Entry 8XUZ (electron microscopy, 3.05 A resolution); this record covers chains B and C of the 4 polymer chains in the assembly.

[Chain B]
Name: Spike glycoprotein
Organism: Severe acute respiratory syndrome coronavirus 2
Reference sequence: P0DTC2 (SPIKE_SARS2); aligned to UniProt positions 28-1205 over residues 28-1208 (the alignment contains insertions or deletions, so no single offset holds)
Chain sequence (1235 residues; row label = number of the first residue in the row; note: 3 numbers in that range are skipped by the numbering (no residue carries them; nothing is unmodelled there)):
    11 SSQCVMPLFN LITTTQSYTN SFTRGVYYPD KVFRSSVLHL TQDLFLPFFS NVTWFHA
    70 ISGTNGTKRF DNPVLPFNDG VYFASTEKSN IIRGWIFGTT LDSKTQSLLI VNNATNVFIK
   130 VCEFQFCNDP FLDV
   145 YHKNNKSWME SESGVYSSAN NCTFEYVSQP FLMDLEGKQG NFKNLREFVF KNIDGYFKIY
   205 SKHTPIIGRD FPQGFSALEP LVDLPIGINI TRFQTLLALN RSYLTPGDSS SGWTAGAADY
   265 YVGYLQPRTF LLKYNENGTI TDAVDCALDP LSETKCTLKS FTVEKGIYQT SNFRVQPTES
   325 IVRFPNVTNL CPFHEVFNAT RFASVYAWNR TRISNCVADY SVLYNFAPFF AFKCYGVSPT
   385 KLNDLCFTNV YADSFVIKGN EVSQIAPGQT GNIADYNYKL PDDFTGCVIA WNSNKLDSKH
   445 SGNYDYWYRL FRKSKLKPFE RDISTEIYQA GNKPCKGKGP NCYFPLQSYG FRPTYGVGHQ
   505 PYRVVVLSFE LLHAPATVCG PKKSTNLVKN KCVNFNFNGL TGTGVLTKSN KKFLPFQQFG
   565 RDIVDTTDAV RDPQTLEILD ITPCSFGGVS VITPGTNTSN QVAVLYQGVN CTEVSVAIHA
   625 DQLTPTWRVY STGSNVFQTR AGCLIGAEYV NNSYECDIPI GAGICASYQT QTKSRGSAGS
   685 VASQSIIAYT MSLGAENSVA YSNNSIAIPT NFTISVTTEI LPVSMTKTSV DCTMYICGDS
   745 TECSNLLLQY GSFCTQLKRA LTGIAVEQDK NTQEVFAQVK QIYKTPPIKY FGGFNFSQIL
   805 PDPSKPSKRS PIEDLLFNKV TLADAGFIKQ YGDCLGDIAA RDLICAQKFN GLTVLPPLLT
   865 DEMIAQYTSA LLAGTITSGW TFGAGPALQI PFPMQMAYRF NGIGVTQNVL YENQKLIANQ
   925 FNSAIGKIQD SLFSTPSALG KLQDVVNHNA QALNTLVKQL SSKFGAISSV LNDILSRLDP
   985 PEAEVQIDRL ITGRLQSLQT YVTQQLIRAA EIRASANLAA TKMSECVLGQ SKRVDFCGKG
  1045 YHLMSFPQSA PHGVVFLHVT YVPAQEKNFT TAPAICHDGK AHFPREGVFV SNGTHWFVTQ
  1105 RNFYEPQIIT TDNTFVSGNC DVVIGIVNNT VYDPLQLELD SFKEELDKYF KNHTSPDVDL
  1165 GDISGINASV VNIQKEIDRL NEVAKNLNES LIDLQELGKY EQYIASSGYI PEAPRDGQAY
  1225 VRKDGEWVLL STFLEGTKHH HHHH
Not modelled in the structure: 11-20, 70-80, 145-153, 178-186, 244-257, 330-527, 675-686, 827-848, 1138-1248
Differences from the reference sequence: expression tag (11-27, 1209-1248); variant L50 (Ser in P0DTC2), F127 (Val in P0DTC2), D142 (Gly in P0DTC2), S157 (Phe in P0DTC2), G158 (Arg in P0DTC2), I211 (Leu212 in P0DTC2), G212 (Val213 in P0DTC2), F215 (Leu216 in P0DTC2), N244 (His245 in P0DTC2), D263 (Ala264 in P0DTC2), V331 (Ile332 in P0DTC2), H338 (Gly339 in P0DTC2), T355 (Lys356 in P0DTC2), F370 (Ser371 in P0DTC2), P372 (Ser373 in P0DTC2), F374 (Ser375 in P0DTC2), A375 (Thr376 in P0DTC2), K402 (Arg403 in P0DTC2), N404 (Asp405 in P0DTC2), S407 (Arg408 in P0DTC2), N416 (Lys417 in P0DTC2), K439 (Asn440 in P0DTC2), H444 (Val445 in P0DTC2), S445 (Gly446 in P0DTC2), D449 (Asn450 in P0DTC2), W451 (Leu452 in P0DTC2), K459 (Asn460 in P0DTC2), N476 (Ser477 in P0DTC2), K477 (Thr478 in P0DTC2), K480 (Asn481 in P0DTC2), K482 (Glu484 in P0DTC2), P484 (Phe486 in P0DTC2), R496 (Gln498 in P0DTC2), Y499 (Asn501 in P0DTC2), H503 (Tyr505 in P0DTC2), K552 (Glu554 in P0DTC2), V568 (Ala570 in P0DTC2), G612 (Asp614 in P0DTC2), S619 (Pro621 in P0DTC2), Y653 (His655 in P0DTC2), K677 (Asn679 in P0DTC2), R679 (Pro681 in P0DTC2), K762 (Asn764 in P0DTC2), Y794 (Asp796 in P0DTC2), F937 (Ser939 in P0DTC2), H952 (Gln954 in P0DTC2), K967 (Asn969 in P0DTC2), L1141 (Pro1143 in P0DTC2); engineered mutation G680 (Arg682 in P0DTC2), S681 (Arg683 in P0DTC2), G683 (Arg685 in P0DTC2), P815 (Phe817 in P0DTC2), P890 (Ala892 in P0DTC2), P897 (Ala899 in P0DTC2), P940 (Ala942 in P0DTC2), P984 (Lys986 in P0DTC2), P985 (Val987 in P0DTC2)
Swiss-Prot annotation at these positions:
  - region: D1166, S1173, N1176, N1190, E1205 (Heptad repeat 2)
  - glycosylation (N-linked (GlcNAc...) asparagine): N61 (hybrid), N1176 (complex)
Cystine bridges: C131-C166, C290-C300, C536-C588, C615-C647, C660-C669, C736-C758, C741-C747, C1030-C1041, C1080-C1124
Covalently attached groups: N-acetylglucosamine (NAG) linked to N122, N165, N233, N281, N614, N655, N707, N715, N1072, N1096, N1132
Reported in the primary citation:
  - post-translational modification sites: N165

[Chain C]
Name: Spike glycoprotein
Organism: Severe acute respiratory syndrome coronavirus 2
Reference sequence: P0DTC2 (SPIKE_SARS2); aligned to UniProt positions 28-1205 over residues 28-1208 (the alignment contains insertions or deletions, so no single offset holds)
Chain sequence (1235 residues; each row starts with the number of its first residue; note: 3 numbers in that range are skipped by the numbering (no residue carries them; nothing is unmodelled there)):
    11 SSQCVMPLFN LITTTQSYTN SFTRGVYYPD KVFRSSVLHL TQDLFLPFFS NVTWFHAISG
    73 TNGTKRFDNP VLPFNDGVYF ASTEKSNIIR GWIFGTTLDS KTQSLLIVNN ATNVFIKVCE
   133 FQFCNDPFLD V
   145 YHKNNKSWME SESGVYSSAN NCTFEYVSQP FLMDLEGKQG NFKNLREFVF KNIDGYFKIY
   205 SKHTPIIGRD FPQGFSALEP LVDLPIGINI TRFQTLLALN RSYLTPGDSS SGWTAGAADY
   265 YVGYLQPRTF LLKYNENGTI TDAVDCALDP LSETKCTLKS FTVEKGIYQT SNFRVQPTES
   325 IVRFPNVTNL CPFHEVFNAT RFASVYAWNR TRISNCVADY SVLYNFAPFF AFKCYGVSPT
   385 KLNDLCFTNV YADSFVIKGN EVSQIAPGQT GNIADYNYKL PDDFTGCVIA WNSNKLDSKH
   445 SGNYDYWYRL FRKSKLKPFE RDISTEIYQA GNKPCKGKGP NCYFPLQSYG FRPTYGVGHQ
   505 PYRVVVLSFE LLHAPATVCG PKKSTNLVKN KCVNFNFNGL TGTGVLTKSN KKFLPFQQFG
   565 RDIVDTTDAV RDPQTLEILD ITPCSFGGVS VITPGTNTSN QVAVLYQGVN CTEVSVAIHA
   625 DQLTPTWRVY STGSNVFQTR AGCLIGAEYV NNSYECDIPI GAGICASYQT QTKSRGSAGS
   685 VASQSIIAYT MSLGAENSVA YSNNSIAIPT NFTISVTTEI LPVSMTKTSV DCTMYICGDS
   745 TECSNLLLQY GSFCTQLKRA LTGIAVEQDK NTQEVFAQVK QIYKTPPIKY FGGFNFSQIL
   805 PDPSKPSKRS PIEDLLFNKV TLADAGFIKQ YGDCLGDIAA RDLICAQKFN GLTVLPPLLT
   865 DEMIAQYTSA LLAGTITSGW TFGAGPALQI PFPMQMAYRF NGIGVTQNVL YENQKLIANQ
   925 FNSAIGKIQD SLFSTPSALG KLQDVVNHNA QALNTLVKQL SSKFGAISSV LNDILSRLDP
   985 PEAEVQIDRL ITGRLQSLQT YVTQQLIRAA EIRASANLAA TKMSECVLGQ SKRVDFCGKG
  1045 YHLMSFPQSA PHGVVFLHVT YVPAQEKNFT TAPAICHDGK AHFPREGVFV SNGTHWFVTQ
  1105 RNFYEPQIIT TDNTFVSGNC DVVIGIVNNT VYDPLQLELD SFKEELDKYF KNHTSPDVDL
  1165 GDISGINASV VNIQKEIDRL NEVAKNLNES LIDLQELGKY EQYIASSGYI PEAPRDGQAY
  1225 VRKDGEWVLL STFLEGTKHH HHHH
Not modelled in the structure: 11-24, 73-81, 145-153, 178-186, 245-257, 676-686, 827-850, 1138-1248
Differences from the reference sequence: expression tag (11-27, 1209-1248); variant L50 (Ser in P0DTC2), F127 (Val in P0DTC2), D142 (Gly in P0DTC2), S157 (Phe in P0DTC2), G158 (Arg in P0DTC2), I211 (Leu212 in P0DTC2), G212 (Val213 in P0DTC2), F215 (Leu216 in P0DTC2), N244 (His245 in P0DTC2), D263 (Ala264 in P0DTC2), V331 (Ile332 in P0DTC2), H338 (Gly339 in P0DTC2), T355 (Lys356 in P0DTC2), F370 (Ser371 in P0DTC2), P372 (Ser373 in P0DTC2), F374 (Ser375 in P0DTC2), A375 (Thr376 in P0DTC2), K402 (Arg403 in P0DTC2), N404 (Asp405 in P0DTC2), S407 (Arg408 in P0DTC2), N416 (Lys417 in P0DTC2), K439 (Asn440 in P0DTC2), H444 (Val445 in P0DTC2), S445 (Gly446 in P0DTC2), D449 (Asn450 in P0DTC2), W451 (Leu452 in P0DTC2), K459 (Asn460 in P0DTC2), N476 (Ser477 in P0DTC2), K477 (Thr478 in P0DTC2), K480 (Asn481 in P0DTC2), K482 (Glu484 in P0DTC2), P484 (Phe486 in P0DTC2), R496 (Gln498 in P0DTC2), Y499 (Asn501 in P0DTC2), H503 (Tyr505 in P0DTC2), K552 (Glu554 in P0DTC2), V568 (Ala570 in P0DTC2), G612 (Asp614 in P0DTC2), S619 (Pro621 in P0DTC2), Y653 (His655 in P0DTC2), K677 (Asn679 in P0DTC2), R679 (Pro681 in P0DTC2), K762 (Asn764 in P0DTC2), Y794 (Asp796 in P0DTC2), F937 (Ser939 in P0DTC2), H952 (Gln954 in P0DTC2), K967 (Asn969 in P0DTC2), L1141 (Pro1143 in P0DTC2); engineered mutation G680 (Arg682 in P0DTC2), S681 (Arg683 in P0DTC2), G683 (Arg685 in P0DTC2), P815 (Phe817 in P0DTC2), P890 (Ala892 in P0DTC2), P897 (Ala899 in P0DTC2), P940 (Ala942 in P0DTC2), P984 (Lys986 in P0DTC2), P985 (Val987 in P0DTC2)
Swiss-Prot annotation at these positions:
  - region: D1166, S1173, N1176, N1190, E1205 (Heptad repeat 2)
  - glycosylation (N-linked (GlcNAc...) asparagine): N61 (hybrid), N1176 (complex)
Cystine bridges: C131-C166, C290-C300, C335-C360, C378-C431, C390-C523, C479-C486, C536-C588, C615-C647, C660-C669, C736-C758, C741-C747, C1030-C1041, C1080-C1124
Covalently attached groups: N-acetylglucosamine (NAG) linked to N61, N122, N165, N233, N281, N342, N353, N614, N655, N707, N715, N799, N1072, N1096
Reported in the primary citation:
  - post-translational modification sites: N165

[How chain B and chain C interact]
Residue-residue contacts - 114 pairs, chain B then chain C:
  Y38(B) - F560(C)  hydrophobic
  D40(B) - H517(C)  salt bridge
  D40(B) - F560(C)
  K41(B) - H517(C)  hydrogen bond (backbone-side chain)
  K41(B) - F560(C)
  K41(B) - Q561(C)
  K41(B) - Q562(C)  hydrogen bond (backbone-backbone)
  K41(B) - F563(C)
  V42(B) - Q561(C)
  V42(B) - F563(C)
  V42(B) - R565(C)
  F43(B) - K556(C)
  F43(B) - F557(C)  hydrophobic
  F43(B) - Q561(C)
  F43(B) - F563(C)  hydrogen bond (backbone-backbone)
  F43(B) - G564(C)
  F43(B) - R565(C)  hydrogen bond (backbone-backbone)
  Y200(B) - N393(C)  hydrogen bond
  P224(B) - F560(C)
  P229(B) - R356(C)  hydrogen bond (backbone-side chain)
  G231(B) - R356(C)
  N281(B) - K556(C)
  D735(B) - N316(C)  hydrogen bond
  M738(B) - F590(C)  hydrophobic
  D743(B) - R318(C)
  Q753(B) - F968(C)  hydrogen bond (backbone-backbone)
  Q753(B) - G969(C)
  Y754(B) - R993(C)
  G755(B) - Q963(C)
  G755(B) - S966(C)
  S756(B) - Q963(C)
  F757(B) - Q963(C)
  Q760(B) - T959(C)
  K762(B) - Q313(C)
  K762(B) - T314(C)
  R763(B) - Q955(C)
  Q785(B) - A699(C)
  Q785(B) - N701(C)  hydrogen bond
  I786(B) - L697(C)  hydrophobic
  I786(B) - A699(C)  hydrogen bond (backbone-backbone)
  I786(B) - E700(C)
  I786(B) - N701(C)  hydrogen bond (backbone-backbone)
  Y787(B) - N701(C)
  K788(B) - E700(C)
  K788(B) - N701(C)  hydrogen bond (backbone-backbone)
  K788(B) - S702(C)
  P790(B) - Y705(C)  hydrophobic
  F795(B) - Y705(C)
  K852(B) - D566(C)
  K852(B) - V568(C)
  K852(B) - T570(C)
  F853(B) - F590(C)
  G855(B) - F590(C)
  L859(B) - Q611(C)
  P861(B) - G665(C)
  P861(B) - A666(C)
  L862(B) - P663(C)  hydrophobic
  L862(B) - G665(C)
  L862(B) - A666(C)
  L862(B) - G667(C)  hydrogen bond (backbone-backbone)
  T864(B) - A666(C)
  M867(B) - M695(C)  hydrophobic
  M867(B) - L697(C)
  Q870(B) - L697(C)
  Y871(B) - L697(C)
  T881(B) - V703(C)
  T881(B) - Y705(C)
  A888(B) - G1044(C)
  A888(B) - P1067(C)
  P890(B) - P1067(C)
  P890(B) - E1070(C)
  L892(B) - A711(C)
  L892(B) - P713(C)
  L892(B) - E1070(C)
  Q893(B) - V703(C)
  Q893(B) - A704(C)
  Q893(B) - S709(C)  hydrogen bond
  Q893(B) - I710(C)
  Q893(B) - A711(C)
  Q893(B) - N1072(C)
  I894(B) - Y705(C)
  P895(B) - S706(C)
  P895(B) - N707(C)
  P895(B) - S709(C)
  F896(B) - Y705(C)
  M898(B) - T1075(C)
  M898(B) - V1092(C)  hydrophobic
  Y902(B) - V1092(C)
  Y902(B) - R1105(C)  hydrogen bond
  N905(B) - R1105(C)
  Q911(B) - R1105(C)
  N912(B) - F1087(C)
  N912(B) - S1121(C)  hydrogen bond (side chain-backbone)
  Y915(B) - P1077(C)  hydrophobic
  Y915(B) - F1087(C)  hydrophobic
  Y915(B) - V1127(C)  hydrophobic
  E916(B) - S1121(C)
  E916(B) - G1122(C)
  V961(B) - V568(C)  hydrophobic
  K962(B) - V568(C)
  S980(B) - L389(C)
  R981(B) - G380(C)
  R981(B) - V381(C)
  R981(B) - S382(C)  hydrogen bond (backbone-backbone)
  R981(B) - L389(C)
  L982(B) - G380(C)
  L982(B) - K385(C)  hydrogen bond (backbone-side chain)
  D983(B) - S382(C)  hydrogen bond
  D983(B) - T384(C)
  D992(B) - R993(C)  salt bridge
  Q1003(B) - Q1000(C)  hydrogen bond
  S1028(B) - V1038(C)
  E1029(B) - R1037(C)  salt bridge
  R1037(B) - R1037(C)
Interface residues without a listed pair, chain B (88 interface residues in all): R44, V47, E223, I230, G282, Q782, K784, Y794, C849, N854, P860, L863, S882, W884, G887, G889, N976, L979, T1007, L1010, R1017, T1025, L1032, G1033, Q1111
Interface residues without a listed pair, chain C (89 interface residues in all): T545, K555, L558, I567, T571, D572, R644, A645, T694, G698, N708, K967, S1001, T1007, I1011, E1015, D1039, K1043, Y1045, A1076, P1088, V1126

[In short]
Chain B and chain C form an interface of 88 and 89 residues respectively; the contacts include 20 hydrogen
bonds and 3 salt bridges. Polar pairs include D40(B)-H517(C), D992(B)-R993(C) and E1029(B)-R1037(C).
N-acetylglucosamine is covalently linked to N122(B), N165(B), N233(B), N281(B), N614(B) and N655(B) and 5
more. From the paper: modification sites N165(B) and N165(C).
Both chains are Spike glycoprotein (Severe acute respiratory syndrome coronavirus 2). Entry 8XUZ (Structure of
SARS-CoV-2 BA.2.86 spike glycoprotein in complex with ACE2 (2-up and 1-down state)) was determined by electron
microscopy (same publication as 8XUY, 8XV0, 8XV1, 8XVM and 9IU1).
